PDB entry 3JYZ | X-ray diffraction, 1.55 A resolution | chain A

# Chain A
Molecule: Type IV pilin structural subunit
Organism: Pseudomonas aeruginosa
UniProt: Q8KQ36 (Q8KQ36_PSEAE); residues 28-172 here correspond to UniProt positions 34-178 (UniProt number = residue number + 6)
Sequence (150 residues; row label = number of the first residue in the row):
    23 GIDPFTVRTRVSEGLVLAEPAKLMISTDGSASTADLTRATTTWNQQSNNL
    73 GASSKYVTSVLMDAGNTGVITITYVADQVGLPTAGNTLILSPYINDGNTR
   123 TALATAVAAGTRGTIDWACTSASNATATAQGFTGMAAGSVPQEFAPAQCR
Disulfides: C141-C171
Modified residues: Mse46 (selenomethionine; parent Met); Mse84 (selenomethionine; parent Met); Mse157 (selenomethionine; parent Met)
Construct notes: expression tag (23-27)

# Overview
Chain A is Type IV pilin structural subunit (Pseudomonas aeruginosa); the structure, Crystal structure of
Pseudomonas aeruginosa (strain: Pa110594) typeIV pilin in space group P41212, was determined by X-ray
diffraction together with 3JZZ from the same study.
